PDB entry 1GCV | X-ray diffraction, 2.00 A resolution | chains B and C of the 4 polymer chains in the assembly

[Chain B]
Name: Hemoglobin
Source organism: Mustelus griseus
Notes: fragment: beta chain
UniProt: Q9YGW1 (HBB_MUSGR); residues 1-136 here = UniProt positions 1-136
Chain sequence (136 residues; row label = number of the first residue in the row):
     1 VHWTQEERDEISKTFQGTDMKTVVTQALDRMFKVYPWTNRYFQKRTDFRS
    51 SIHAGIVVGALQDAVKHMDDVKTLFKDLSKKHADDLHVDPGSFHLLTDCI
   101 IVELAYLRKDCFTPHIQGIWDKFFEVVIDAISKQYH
Bound ions: heme Fe near His-82 (its only coordinating residue here)
Ligand contacts: heme (HEM): Met-31, Thr-38, Tyr-41, Phe-42, Arg-45, His-53, Ile-56, Val-57, Ala-60, Leu-61, Phe-75, Leu-78, Lys-81, His-82, Leu-86, Val-88, Ser-92, Phe-93, Leu-96, Thr-97, Val-127, Ile-128, Ile-131

[Chain C]
Name: Hemoglobin
Source organism: Mustelus griseus
Notes: fragment: alpha chain
UniProt: Q9YGW2 (HBA_MUSGR); residues 1-140 here = UniProt positions 1-140
Chain sequence (140 residues; numbered 1 to 140; the number before each row is that of its first residue):
     1 AFTACEKQTIGKIAQVLAKSPEAYGAECLARLFVTHPGSKSYFEYKDYSA
    51 AGAKVQVHGGKVIRAVVKAAEHVDDLHSHLETLALTHGKKLLVDPQNFPM
   101 LSECIIVTLATHLTEFSPDTHCAVDKLLSAICQELSSRYR
Bound ions: heme Fe near His-87 (its only coordinating residue here)
Ligand contacts: heme (HEM): Leu-32, Ser-39, Tyr-42, Phe-43, His-58, Lys-61, Val-62, Ala-65, Val-66, Leu-83, Thr-86, His-87, Leu-91, Val-93, Asn-97, Phe-98, Leu-101, Ile-131, Cys-132, Leu-135

[How chain B and chain C interact]
Pairs across the interface (26):
  Val-34(B) with Arg-140(C), hydrogen bond (backbone-side chain)
  Pro-36(B) with Tyr-139(C); Arg-140(C)
  Trp-37(B) with Leu-92(C); Asp-94(C), hydrogen bond; Pro-95(C); Tyr-139(C), hydrophobic
  Arg-40(B) with Tyr-42(C); Leu-91(C); Leu-92(C)
  Gln-43(B) with Leu-92(C)
  His-87(B) with Ser-41(C); Glu-44(C), salt bridge
  Asp-89(B) with Ser-41(C); Tyr-42(C), hydrogen bond; Asp-94(C); Asn-97(C), hydrogen bond
  Pro-90(B) with Gly-38(C)
  Gly-91(B) with Asp-94(C); Gln-96(C), hydrogen bond (backbone-side chain)
  Ser-92(B) with Asp-94(C), hydrogen bond
  His-94(B) with Gln-96(C), hydrogen bond
  Leu-95(B) with Asp-94(C)
  Tyr-135(B) with Pro-37(C)
  His-136(B) with Pro-37(C); Lys-40(C), hydrogen bond (backbone-side chain)
Interface residues without a listed pair, chain B (17 interface residues in all): Tyr-35, Tyr-41, Val-88

[Summary]
17 residues of chain B face 14 of chain C across their interface; the contacts include 8 hydrogen bonds and 1
salt bridge. Among the polar pairs are His-87(B)/Glu-44(C), Val-34(B)/Arg-140(C) and Trp-37(B)/Asp-94(C).
Ligands of chain B: heme. Chain C binds heme.
Here chain B is Hemoglobin and chain C is Hemoglobin, both from Mustelus griseus. Entry 1GCV (Deoxy form
hemoglobin from mustelus griseus) was determined by X-ray diffraction (same publication as 1GCW).
